5TPS - chains B and A; structure by X-ray diffraction, 2.70 A resolution.

# Chain B
Protein: Ig gamma-1 chain C region
From: Homo sapiens
UniProtKB: P01857 (IGHG1_HUMAN); residues 221-447 here correspond to UniProt positions 104-330 (UniProt number = residue number - 117)
Sequence (243 residues; row label = number of the first residue in the row):
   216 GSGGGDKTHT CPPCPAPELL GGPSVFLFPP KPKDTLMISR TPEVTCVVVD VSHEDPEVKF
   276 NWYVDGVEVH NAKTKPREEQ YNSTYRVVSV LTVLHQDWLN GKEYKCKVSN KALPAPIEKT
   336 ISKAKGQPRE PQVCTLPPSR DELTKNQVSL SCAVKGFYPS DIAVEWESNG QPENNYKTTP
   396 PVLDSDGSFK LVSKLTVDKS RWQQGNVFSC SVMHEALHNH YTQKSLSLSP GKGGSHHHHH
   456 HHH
Not modelled in the structure: 216-238, 264-271, 326-331, 445-458
Disulfides: Cys-261/Cys-321, Cys-367/Cys-425
Covalent attachments: glycan linked to Asn-297
Sequence notes: expression tag (216-220, 448-458); engineered mutation Cys-349 (Tyr232 in P01857), Ser-366 (Thr249 in P01857), Ala-368 (Leu251 in P01857), Lys-405 (Phe288 in P01857), Val-407 (Tyr290 in P01857)
UniProt features mapped onto this chain:
  - glycosylation: Asn-297 (N-linked (GlcNAc...) (complex) asparagine)

# Chain A
Protein: Ig gamma-1 chain C region
From: Homo sapiens
UniProtKB: P01857 (IGHG1_HUMAN); residues 221-447 here correspond to UniProt positions 104-330 (UniProt number = residue number - 117)
Sequence (232 residues; each row starts with the number of its first residue):
   216 GSGGGDKTHT CPPCPAPELL GGPSVFLFPP KPKDTLMISR TPEVTCVVVD VSHEDPEVKF
   276 NWYVDGVEVH NAKTKPREEQ YNSTYRVVSV LTVLHQDWLN GKEYKCKVSN KALPAPIEKT
   336 ISKAKGQPRE PQVYTLPPCR DELTKNQVSL WCLVKGFYPS DIAVEWESNG QPENNYKTTP
   396 PVLDSDGSFF LYSALTVDKS RWQQGNVFSC SVMHEALHNH YTQKSLSLSP GK
Not modelled in the structure: 216-237, 445-447
Disulfides: Cys-261/Cys-321, Cys-367/Cys-425
Covalent attachments: glycan linked to Asn-297
Sequence notes: expression tag (216-220); engineered mutation Cys-354 (Ser237 in P01857), Trp-366 (Thr249 in P01857), Ala-409 (Lys292 in P01857)
UniProt features mapped onto this chain:
  - glycosylation: Asn-297 (N-linked (GlcNAc...) (complex) asparagine)

# Chain B / chain A interface
Residue-residue contacts (41; chain B residue first):
  Cys-349(B) with Cys-354(A), hydrophobic; Glu-357(A)
  Thr-350(B) with Cys-354(A)
  Leu-351(B) with Pro-352(A); Pro-353(A); Cys-354(A); Trp-366(A)
  Pro-352(B) with Leu-351(A)
  Ser-354(B) with Tyr-349(A); Thr-350(A), hydrogen bond (side chain-backbone); Leu-351(A)
  Glu-357(B) with Tyr-349(A)
  Lys-360(B) with Gln-347(A); Tyr-349(A)
  Ser-364(B) with Leu-368(A); Lys-370(A)
  Ser-366(B) with Leu-351(A); Tyr-407(A), hydrogen bond
  Ala-368(B) with Trp-366(A), hydrophobic
  Lys-370(B) with Ser-364(A)
  Asn-390(B) with Ser-400(A), hydrogen bond
  Lys-392(B) with Leu-398(A); Asp-399(A); Ser-400(A); Phe-405(A)
  Thr-393(B) with Val-397(A)
  Thr-394(B) with Thr-394(A); Val-397(A); Phe-405(A)
  Pro-395(B) with Val-397(A)
  Val-397(B) with Pro-395(A)
  Leu-398(B) with Lys-392(A), hydrogen bond (backbone-side chain)
  Ser-400(B) with Asn-390(A)
  Lys-405(B) with Trp-366(A); Thr-394(A)
  Val-407(B) with Trp-366(A), hydrophobic; Tyr-407(A)
  Lys-409(B) with Leu-368(A); Asp-399(A), salt bridge; Phe-405(A); Tyr-407(A)
Also at the interface, not in a pair above, chain B (27 interface residues in all): Pro-353, Asp-356, Asp-399, Ser-408, Thr-411
Also at the interface, not in a pair above, chain A (24 interface residues in all): Thr-393, Ala-409

# In short
Chain B and chain A form an interface of 27 and 24 residues respectively, with 4 hydrogen bonds and 1 salt
bridge. Polar pairs include Lys-409(B)/Asp-399(A), Ser-354(B)/Thr-350(A) and Ser-366(B)/Tyr-407(A).
Chain B is Ig gamma-1 chain C region and chain A is Ig gamma-1 chain C region, both from Homo sapiens; the
structure, Structure of a Fc heterodimer, was determined by X-ray diffraction.
